PDB entry 6DXU | X-ray diffraction, 1.90 A resolution | chains D and A of the 4 polymer chains in the assembly

Chain D (and A):
Molecule: Glycosyl hydrolase family 2, TIM barrel domain protein
Organism: Parabacteroides merdae ATCC 43184
Notes: chain A of this document is another copy of the same molecule, construct and numbering; everything in this record applies to it too
Reference sequence: A7AG62 (A7AG62_9BACT); residues 23-830 here correspond to UniProt positions 19-826 (UniProt number = residue number - 4)
Chain sequence (830 residues; each row starts with the number of its first residue):
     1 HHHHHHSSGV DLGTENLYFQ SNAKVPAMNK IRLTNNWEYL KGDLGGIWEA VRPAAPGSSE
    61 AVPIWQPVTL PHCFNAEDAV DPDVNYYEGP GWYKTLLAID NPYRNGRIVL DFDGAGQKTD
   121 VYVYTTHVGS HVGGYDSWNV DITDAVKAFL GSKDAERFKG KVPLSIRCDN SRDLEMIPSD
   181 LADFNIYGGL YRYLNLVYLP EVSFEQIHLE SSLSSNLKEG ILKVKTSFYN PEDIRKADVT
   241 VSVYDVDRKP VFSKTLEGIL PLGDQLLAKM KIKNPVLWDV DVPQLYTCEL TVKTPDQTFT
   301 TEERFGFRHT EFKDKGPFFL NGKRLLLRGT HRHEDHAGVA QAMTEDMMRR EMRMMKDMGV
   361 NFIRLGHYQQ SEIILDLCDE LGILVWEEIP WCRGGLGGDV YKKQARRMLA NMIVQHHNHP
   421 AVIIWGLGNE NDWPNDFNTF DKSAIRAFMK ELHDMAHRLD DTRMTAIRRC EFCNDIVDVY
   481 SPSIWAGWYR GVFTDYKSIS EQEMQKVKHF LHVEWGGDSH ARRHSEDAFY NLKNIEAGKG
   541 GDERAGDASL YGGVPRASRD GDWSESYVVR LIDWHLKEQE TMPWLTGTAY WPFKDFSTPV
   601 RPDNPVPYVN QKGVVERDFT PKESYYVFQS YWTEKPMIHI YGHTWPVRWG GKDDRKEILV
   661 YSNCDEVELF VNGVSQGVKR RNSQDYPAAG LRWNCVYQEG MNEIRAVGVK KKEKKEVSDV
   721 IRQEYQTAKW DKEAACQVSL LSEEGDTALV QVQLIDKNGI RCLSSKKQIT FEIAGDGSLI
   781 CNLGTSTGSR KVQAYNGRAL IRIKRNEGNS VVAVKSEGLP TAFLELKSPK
Unresolved in the structure: 1-28, 829-830 (chain A: 1-28, 534-559, 829-830)
Differences from the reference sequence: expression tag (1-22)
Bound ions: Na+ site 1: Asp-78, Ala-79, Asp-81, Val-84; Na+ site 2: Asp-173, Met-176, Pro-178
Ligand contacts: bicine (BCN): Arg-523, Gly-561, Asp-562, Trp-563, Asp-603, Asn-604, Pro-605, Lys-766, Gln-793
Reported in the primary citation:
  - conformationally variable residues (loop rearrangement): Ser-525 to Asp-562
  - mutagenesis - E543A: abolished catalytic activity

Chain D / chain A interface:
Pairs across the interface (28; chain D residue first):
  Asp-233(D) / Ser-443(A)
  Asp-233(D) / Arg-446(A)  salt bridge
  Arg-235(D) / Arg-446(A)
  Leu-260(D) / Arg-446(A)
  Leu-260(D) / Lys-450(A)
  Leu-260(D) / Asp-475(A)
  Leu-262(D) / Arg-446(A)
  Leu-262(D) / Lys-450(A)  hydrogen bond (backbone-side chain)
  Gly-263(D) / Lys-450(A)
  Gly-263(D) / Asp-454(A)
  Asp-264(D) / Lys-450(A)  hydrogen bond (backbone-side chain)
  Asp-264(D) / Asp-454(A)  hydrogen bond (backbone-side chain)
  Asp-264(D) / Arg-458(A)  salt bridge
  Gln-265(D) / Lys-450(A)
  Ser-443(D) / Asp-233(A)  hydrogen bond
  Arg-446(D) / Asp-233(A)  salt bridge
  Arg-446(D) / Arg-235(A)
  Arg-446(D) / Leu-260(A)
  Arg-446(D) / Leu-262(A)
  Lys-450(D) / Leu-262(A)  hydrogen bond (side chain-backbone)
  Lys-450(D) / Gly-263(A)
  Lys-450(D) / Asp-264(A)  hydrogen bond (side chain-backbone)
  Lys-450(D) / Gln-265(A)
  Asp-454(D) / Gly-263(A)
  Asp-454(D) / Asp-264(A)  hydrogen bond (side chain-backbone)
  Arg-458(D) / Asp-264(A)  salt bridge
  Asp-475(D) / Leu-260(A)
  Ile-476(D) / Leu-260(A)  hydrophobic
Other interface residues (no listed pair), chain D (16 interface residues in all): Ala-447, Phe-472
Other interface residues (no listed pair), chain A (15 interface residues in all): Phe-472, Ile-476

Overview:
16 residues of chain D and 15 residues of chain A are in contact, with 7 hydrogen bonds and 4 salt bridges.
Polar contacts include Asp-233(D)/Arg-446(A), Asp-264(D)/Arg-458(A) and Leu-262(D)/Lys-450(A). Chain D binds
bicine. Asp-78(D), Ala-79(D), Asp-81(D) and Val-84(D) coordinate Na+ site 1. The paper reports that E543A of
chain D abolishes catalytic activity; conformational variability at Ser-525(D).
Chain D and chain A are both Glycosyl hydrolase family 2, TIM barrel domain protein (Parabacteroides merdae
ATCC 43184); the structure, Crystal Structure of Parabacteroides merdae Beta-Glucuronidase (GUS), was
determined by X-ray diffraction together with 6D7J from the same study.
